Entry 8SMX (electron microscopy, 3.20 A resolution); this record covers chains E and I of the 12 polymer chains in the assembly.

Chain E:
Name: Histone H3.1
From: Homo sapiens
UniProt: P68431 (H31_HUMAN); residues 0-135 here correspond to UniProt positions 1-136 (UniProt number = residue number + 1)
Sequence (140 residues; each row starts with the number of its first residue; numbers below 1 keep their minus sign (Gly-4 is residue -4)):
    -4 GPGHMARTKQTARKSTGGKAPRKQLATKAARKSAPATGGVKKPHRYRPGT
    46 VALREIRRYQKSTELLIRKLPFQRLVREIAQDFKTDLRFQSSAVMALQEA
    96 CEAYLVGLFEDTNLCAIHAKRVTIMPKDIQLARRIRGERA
Disordered / not traced: -4 to 36
Construct notes: expression tag (-4 to -1)
UniProt features mapped onto this chain:
  - modified residue: Arg2 (Asymmetric dimethylarginine), Thr3 (Phosphothreonine), Lys4 (Allysine), Gln5 (5-glutamyl dopamine), Thr6 (Phosphothreonine), Arg8 (Citrulline), Lys9 (N6,N6,N6-trimethyllysine), Ser10 (ADP-ribosylserine), Thr11 (Phosphothreonine), Lys14 (N6-(2-hydroxyisobutyryl)lysine), Arg17 (Asymmetric dimethylarginine), Lys18 (N6-(2-hydroxyisobutyryl)lysine), Lys23 (N6-(2-hydroxyisobutyryl)lysine), Arg26 (Citrulline), Lys27 (N6,N6,N6-trimethyllysine), Ser28 (ADP-ribosylserine), Lys36 (N6,N6,N6-trimethyllysine), Lys37 (N6-methyllysine), Tyr41 (Phosphotyrosine), Lys56 (N6,N6,N6-trimethyllysine) and 8 more in UniProt
  - lipidation: Lys18 (N6-decanoyllysine)

Chain I:
Molecule: 147-nt DNA strand
From: Homo sapiens
Sequence (147 nucleotides; numbered -73 to 73; the number before each row is that of its first residue; numbers below 1 keep their minus sign (DA-73 is residue -73)):
   -73 ATCGAGAATCCCGGTGCCGAGGCCGCTCAATTGGTCGTAGACAGCTCTAG
   -23 CACCGCTTAAACGCACGTACGCGCTGTCCCCCGCGTTTTAACCGCCAAGG
    27 GGATTACTCCCTAGTCTCCAGGCACGTGTCAGATATATACATCCGAT

Interface between chain E and chain I:
Contacting residue pairs (22; chain E residue first):
  His39(E) with DA-67(I), sugar contact
  Arg40(E) with DG9(I), hydrogen bond to the base; DC10(I), sugar contact
  Tyr41(E) with DA-67(I), sugar contact; DG9(I), sugar contact; DC10(I), hydrogen bond to the phosphate
  Pro43(E) with DC8(I), phosphate contact; DG9(I), phosphate contact
  Gly44(E) with DC8(I), phosphate contact; DG9(I), hydrogen bond to the phosphate
  Thr45(E) with DG9(I), phosphate contact
  Val46(E) with DG9(I), phosphate contact
  Ala47(E) with DG9(I), phosphate contact
  Arg49(E) with DA-66(I), sugar contact; DT-65(I), phosphate contact
  Arg63(E) with DA17(I), phosphate contact; DC18(I), salt bridge to the phosphate
  Lys64(E) with DC18(I), hydrogen bond to the phosphate
  Leu65(E) with DA17(I), phosphate contact; DC18(I), hydrogen bond to the phosphate
  Arg69(E) with DA17(I), salt bridge to the phosphate
  Arg83(E) with DG27(I), sugar contact
Interface residues without a listed pair, chain E (17 interface residues in all): Arg42, Pro66, Lys115
Interface residues without a listed pair, chain I (12 interface residues in all): DG-68, DC-2, DG26

Overview:
17 residues of chain E face 12 of chain I across their interface; the contacts include 5 hydrogen bonds and 2
salt bridges. Polar pairs include Arg40(E)-DG9(I), Tyr41(E)-DC10(I) and Gly44(E)-DG9(I).
Here chain E is Histone H3.1 and chain I is a 147-nt DNA strand, both from Homo sapiens. Entry 8SMX (Cryo-EM
structure of the human nucleosome core particle in complex with RNF168 and UbcH5c~Ub (UbcH5c chemically ...)
was determined by electron microscopy together with 8SMW, 8SMY, 8SMZ, 8SN0, 8SN1, 8SN2 and 3 further entries
from the same study.
